Entry 1ZOT (X-ray diffraction, 2.20 A resolution); this record covers chains A and B.

[Chain A]
Name: CyaA with C-terminal Calmodulin
Source organism: Bordetella pertussis
Notes: EC 4.6.1.1; fragment: adenylyl cyclase toxin of Bordetella pertussis
UniProtKB: P15318 (CYAA_BORPE); residue numbers follow UniProt; this construct covers 7-364
Sequence (358 residues; numbered 7 to 364; the number before each row is that of its first residue):
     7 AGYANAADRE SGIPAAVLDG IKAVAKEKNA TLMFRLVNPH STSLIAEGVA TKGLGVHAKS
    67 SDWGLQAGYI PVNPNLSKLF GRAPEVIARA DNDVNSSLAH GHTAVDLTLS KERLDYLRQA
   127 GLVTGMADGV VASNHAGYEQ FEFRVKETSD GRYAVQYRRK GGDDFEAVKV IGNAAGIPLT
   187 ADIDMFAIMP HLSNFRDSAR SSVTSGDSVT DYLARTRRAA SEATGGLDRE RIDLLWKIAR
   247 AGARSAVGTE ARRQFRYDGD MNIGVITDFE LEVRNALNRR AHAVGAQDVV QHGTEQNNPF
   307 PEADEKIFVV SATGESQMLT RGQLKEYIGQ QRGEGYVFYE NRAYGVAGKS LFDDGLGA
Unresolved in the structure: 226-232
Bound ions: Mg2+ site 1: Asp-188, Asp-190, His-298 (together with EMA); Mg2+ site 2: Asp-188, Ile-189, Gln-297
Ligand contacts: EMA: Arg-41, Lys-58, Leu-60, Lys-65, Asp-188, Asp-190, Gly-270, Val-271, His-298, Gly-299, Thr-300, Glu-301, Asn-303, Asn-304, Pro-305, Glu-308
Reported in the primary citation:
  - Mg2+ coordination: Asp-188, Asp-190, Gln-297, His-298
  - catalytic residues: Asp-188, His-298, Asn-304
  - binding site for the ligand EMA: Lys-58, Lys-65
  - catalytic residues: His-63 (proposed by the authors, not directly observed)
  - mutagenesis - R206A, F306A: unchanged catalytic activity with Calmodulin (chain B)
  - mutagenesis - W242G, R258A/R259A, N304A: decreased catalytic activity with Calmodulin (chain B)

[Chain B]
Name: Calmodulin
Source organism: Homo sapiens
Notes: fragment: C terminal calmodulin
UniProtKB: P62158 (CALM_HUMAN); residues 79-147 here correspond to UniProt positions 83-151 (UniProt number = residue number + 4)
Sequence (69 residues; numbered 79 to 147; the number before each row is that of its first residue):
    79 TDSEEEIREA FRVFDKDGNG YISAAELRHV MTNLGEKLTD EEVDEMIREA DIDGDGQVNY
   139 EEFVQMMTA
Bound ions: Ca2+ site 1: Asp-93, Asp-95, Asn-97, Tyr-99, Glu-104; Ca2+ site 2: Asp-129, Asp-131, Asp-133, Gln-135, Glu-140

[How chain A and chain B interact]
Residue-residue contacts - 63 pairs, chain A then chain B:
  His-197(A) with Asn-111(B), hydrogen bond
  Leu-198(A) with Val-91(B), hydrophobic; Val-108(B), hydrophobic; Leu-112(B)
  Ser-199(A) with Asn-111(B)
  Phe-201(A) with Leu-112(B)
  Arg-202(A) with Leu-112(B); Gly-113(B)
  Arg-206(A) with Gly-113(B), hydrogen bond (side chain-backbone)
  Ser-214(A) with Glu-114(B)
  Val-215(A) with Glu-114(B), hydrogen bond (backbone-side chain)
  Arg-237(A) with Leu-116(B); Glu-120(B), salt bridge
  Ile-238(A) with Glu-123(B); Met-124(B), hydrophobic; Glu-127(B)
  Asp-239(A) with Glu-127(B)
  Leu-241(A) with Met-109(B); Glu-114(B); Leu-116(B), hydrophobic; Met-124(B), hydrophobic
  Trp-242(A) with Phe-92(B), hydrophobic; Leu-105(B), hydrophobic; Met-124(B), hydrogen bond (side chain-backbone); Glu-127(B); Met-144(B), hydrophobic
  Lys-243(A) with Ala-147(B)
  Ile-244(A) with Met-109(B), hydrophobic; Leu-112(B); Glu-114(B)
  Ala-245(A) with Phe-92(B); Met-109(B), hydrophobic; Leu-112(B), hydrophobic
  Arg-246(A) with Asp-80(B), salt bridge; Phe-92(B); Met-145(B), hydrogen bond (side chain-backbone)
  Gly-248(A) with Leu-112(B)
  Ala-249(A) with Ala-88(B); Val-91(B), hydrophobic; Phe-92(B), hydrophobic
  Arg-250(A) with Asp-80(B), salt bridge
  Val-253(A) with Glu-87(B); Val-91(B), hydrophobic
  Thr-255(A) with Glu-84(B)
  Arg-258(A) with Glu-87(B), salt bridge
  Arg-259(A) with Asp-80(B), salt bridge; Glu-84(B), salt bridge
  Arg-338(A) with Arg-90(B), hydrogen bond (side chain-backbone); Asp-93(B), hydrogen bond (side chain-backbone); Lys-94(B)
  Gly-339(A) with Lys-94(B), hydrogen bond (backbone-side chain)
  Val-343(A) with Val-91(B), hydrophobic
  Arg-348(A) with Glu-83(B), salt bridge; Glu-87(B), salt bridge
  Phe-358(A) with Arg-90(B)
  Asp-360(A) with Arg-90(B), salt bridge; Gly-96(B)
  Leu-362(A) with Arg-86(B), hydrogen bond (backbone-side chain); Arg-90(B)
  Gly-363(A) with Arg-86(B); Tyr-138(B)
  Ala-364(A) with Glu-82(B); Tyr-138(B), hydrophobic
Interface residues without a listed pair, chain A (38 interface residues in all): Leu-233, Arg-235, Gly-341, Tyr-345, Glu-346
Interface residues without a listed pair, chain B (32 interface residues in all): Asp-95, Ile-125, Ala-128

[Summary]
The interface between chain A and chain B involves 38 residues on one side and 32 on the other; the contacts
include 9 hydrogen bonds and 9 salt bridges. Polar contacts include Arg-237(A)/Glu-120(B),
Arg-246(A)/Asp-80(B) and Arg-250(A)/Asp-80(B). From the paper: catalytic residues Asp-188(A), His-298(A) and
Asn-304(A) among others; W242G, R258A/R259A and N304A of chain A reduce catalytic activity with Calmodulin
(chain B); 5 substitutions were tested in all.
Chain A is CyaA with C-terminal Calmodulin (Bordetella pertussis) and chain B is Calmodulin (Homo sapiens);
the structure, crystal structure analysis of the CyaA/C-Cam with PMEAPP, was determined by X-ray diffraction
(same publication as 2COL, 1YRT and 1YRU).
